Entry 2WIM (X-ray diffraction, 3.00 A resolution); this record covers chain A.

== Chain A ==
Name: Neural cell adhesion molecule 2
Organism: Homo sapiens
Notes: fragment: igi-iii, residues 19-301
UniProt: O15394 (NCAM2_HUMAN); residues 19-301 here = UniProt positions 19-301
Sequence (291 residues; each row starts with the number of its first residue):
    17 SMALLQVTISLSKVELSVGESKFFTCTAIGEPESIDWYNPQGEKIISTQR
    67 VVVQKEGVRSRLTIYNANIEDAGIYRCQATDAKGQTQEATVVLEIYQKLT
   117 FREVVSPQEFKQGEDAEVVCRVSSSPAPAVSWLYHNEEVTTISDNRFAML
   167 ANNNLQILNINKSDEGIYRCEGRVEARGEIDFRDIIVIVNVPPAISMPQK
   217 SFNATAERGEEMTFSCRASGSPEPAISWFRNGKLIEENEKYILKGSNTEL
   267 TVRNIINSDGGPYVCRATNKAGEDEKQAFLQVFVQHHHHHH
Unresolved in the structure: 17-18, 152-155, 299-307
Construct notes: expression tag (17-18, 302-307)
Curated features (UniProtKB/Swiss-Prot):
  - glycosylation (N-linked (GlcNAc...) asparagine): Asn177, Asn219
Cystine bridges: Cys42-Cys93, Cys136-Cys186, Cys232-Cys281
Glycans and other covalent adducts: N-acetylglucosamine (NAG) linked to Asn177, Asn219
Small-molecule neighbours: Ca2+ (CA): Gly35, Ser37, Asn82
What the authors report for this chain:
  - self-association interface (contacts with another copy of this molecule): Leu27, Lys38, Phe39, Arg77, Thr79, Tyr81, Arg189
  - specificity-determining residues: Thr41, Arg77, Glu191 (proposed by the authors, not directly observed)

== Summary ==
Ligands of chain A: Ca2+. N-acetylglucosamine is covalently linked to Asn177 and Asn219. From the paper:
specificity determinants Thr41, Arg77 and Glu191; a self-association interface involving Leu27, Lys38 and
Phe39 among others.
Chain A is Neural cell adhesion molecule 2 (Homo sapiens); the structure, Crystal structure of NCAM2 IG1-3,
was determined by X-ray diffraction (same publication as 2XY1, 2XY2, 2XYC, 2JLL and 2V5T).
